Entry 2VU1 (X-ray diffraction, 1.51 A resolution); this record covers chains B and C of the 4 polymer chains in the assembly.

[Chain B (and C)]
Molecule: Acetyl-CoA acetyltransferase
Source organism: Zoogloea ramigera
Notes: EC 2.3.1.9; chain C of this document is another copy of the same molecule, construct and numbering; everything in this record applies to it too
Reference sequence: P07097 (THIL_ZOORA); the construct has insertions or renumbered stretches relative to UniProt, so the offset changes along the chain: 1-10 = UniProt 2-11; 12-392 = UniProt 12-392
Chain sequence (392 residues; row label = number of the first residue in the row):
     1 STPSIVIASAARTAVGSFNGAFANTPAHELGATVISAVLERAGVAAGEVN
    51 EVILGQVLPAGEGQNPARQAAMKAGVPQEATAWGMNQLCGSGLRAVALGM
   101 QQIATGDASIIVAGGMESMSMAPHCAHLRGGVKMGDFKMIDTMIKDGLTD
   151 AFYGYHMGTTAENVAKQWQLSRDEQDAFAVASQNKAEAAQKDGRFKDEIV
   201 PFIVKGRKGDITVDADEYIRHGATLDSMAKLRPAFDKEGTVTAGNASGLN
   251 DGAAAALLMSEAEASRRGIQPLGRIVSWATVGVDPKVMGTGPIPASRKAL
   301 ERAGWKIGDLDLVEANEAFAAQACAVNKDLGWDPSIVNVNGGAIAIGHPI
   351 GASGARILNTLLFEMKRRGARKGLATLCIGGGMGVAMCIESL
Sequence notes: insertion (11); conflict R129 (Ala in P07097)
Modified residues: C89 (s-hydroxycysteine; CSO)
Curated features (UniProtKB/Swiss-Prot):
  - active site: C89 (Acyl-thioester intermediate), H348 (Proton acceptor), C378 (Proton acceptor)

[Interface between chain B and chain C]
Residue-residue contacts (33; chain B residue first):
  F18(B) - K133(C)
  N19(B) - K133(C)
  H124(B) - V132(C)
  H124(B) - G135(C)  hydrogen bond (side chain-backbone)
  H124(B) - F137(C)
  V132(B) - H124(C)
  K133(B) - F18(C)
  K133(B) - N19(C)
  M134(B) - F18(C)  hydrophobic
  M134(B) - D141(C)
  M134(B) - M143(C)  hydrophobic
  M134(B) - I144(C)  hydrophobic
  M134(B) - L249(C)  hydrophobic
  G135(B) - H124(C)  hydrogen bond (backbone-side chain)
  G135(B) - D141(C)  hydrogen bond (backbone-side chain)
  G135(B) - I144(C)
  D136(B) - K138(C)  salt bridge
  D136(B) - M139(C)
  D136(B) - I140(C)
  D136(B) - D141(C)  hydrogen bond (side chain-backbone)
  F137(B) - H124(C)
  F137(B) - K138(C)
  F137(B) - M139(C)  hydrogen bond (backbone-backbone)
  K138(B) - F137(C)
  M139(B) - D136(C)
  M139(B) - F137(C)  hydrogen bond (backbone-backbone)
  M139(B) - M139(C)  hydrophobic
  I140(B) - D136(C)
  D141(B) - M134(C)
  D141(B) - G135(C)  hydrogen bond (side chain-backbone)
  D141(B) - D136(C)  hydrogen bond (backbone-side chain)
  I144(B) - G135(C)
  L249(B) - M134(C)  hydrophobic
Interface residues without a listed pair, chain B (16 interface residues in all): M143

[Summary]
The chain B/chain C interface involves 16 residues from each chain, with 8 hydrogen bonds and 1 salt bridge.
Among the polar pairs are D136(B)-K138(C), H124(B)-G135(C) and G135(B)-D141(C). Curated annotation (UniProt)
lists 3 active-site residues on chain B.
Chain B and chain C are both Acetyl-CoA acetyltransferase (Zoogloea ramigera); the structure, Biosynthetic
thiolase from Z. ramigera. Complex of with O-pantheteine- 11-pivalate, was determined by X-ray diffraction
together with 2VTZ, 2VU0 and 2VU2 from the same study.
